PDB entry 3IFN | X-ray diffraction, 1.50 A resolution | chains H and P of the 3 polymer chains in the assembly

== Chain H ==
Protein: 12A11 FAB antibody heavy chain
Organism: Mus musculus
Notes: antibody fragment or engineered binder
Sequence (222 residues; each row starts with the number of its first residue):
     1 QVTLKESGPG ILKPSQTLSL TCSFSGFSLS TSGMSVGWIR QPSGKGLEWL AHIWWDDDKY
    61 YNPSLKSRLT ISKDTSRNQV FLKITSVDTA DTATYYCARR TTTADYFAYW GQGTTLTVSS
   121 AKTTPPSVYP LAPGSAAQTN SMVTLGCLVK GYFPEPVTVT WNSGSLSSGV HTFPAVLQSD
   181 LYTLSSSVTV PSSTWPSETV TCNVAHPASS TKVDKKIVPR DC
Unresolved in the structure: 134-140
Cystine bridges: Cys22-Cys97, Cys147-Cys202

== Chain P ==
Protein: Amyloid beta A4 protein
UniProt: P05067 (A4_HUMAN); residues 1-40 here correspond to UniProt positions 672-711 (UniProt number = residue number + 671)
Sequence (40 residues; each row starts with the number of its first residue):
     1 DAEFRHDSGY EVHHQKLVFF AEDVGSNKGA IIGLMVGGVV
Unresolved in the structure: 1, 8-40
What the authors report for this chain:
  - contacts within the chain: Arg5-Asp7 (salt bridge)

== Chain H / chain P interface ==
Contacting residue pairs (11):
  His52(H) - Phe4(P)
  Trp54(H) - Phe4(P)  hydrophobic
  Trp54(H) - Arg5(P)
  Trp55(H) - Arg5(P)
  Asp56(H) - Arg5(P)  salt bridge
  Asp58(H) - Arg5(P)  salt bridge
  Tyr60(H) - Phe4(P)  hydrophobic
  Tyr60(H) - Arg5(P)
  Arg100(H) - His6(P)
  Thr102(H) - Asp7(P)
  Asp105(H) - His6(P)  salt bridge
Interface residues without a listed pair, chain P (5 interface residues in all): Glu3
The authors on this interface:
  - pairs named by the authors: Trp54(H)-Arg5(P)
  - epitope / paratope residues, chain H: Trp54(H)
  - epitope / paratope residues, chain P: Asp7(P)

== Overview ==
Chain H and chain P form an interface of 9 and 5 residues respectively; the contacts include 3 salt bridges.
Polar contacts include Asp56(H)-Arg5(P), Asp58(H)-Arg5(P) and Asp105(H)-His6(P). The paper describes a contact
between Trp54(H) and Arg5(P). The paper reports epitope/paratope residues Trp54(H) and Asp7(P); contacts
within the chain involving Arg5(P) and Asp7(P).
Here chain H is 12A11 FAB antibody heavy chain (Mus musculus) and chain P is Amyloid beta A4 protein. Entry
3IFN (X-ray structure of amyloid beta peptide:antibody (Abeta1-40:12A11) complex) was determined by X-ray
diffraction (same publication as 3IFL and 3IFP).
